8V9J - chains A and O of the 59 polymer chains in the assembly; structure by electron microscopy, 3.10 A resolution.

# Chain A
Molecule: 23S Ribosomal RNA
Source organism: Mycolicibacterium smegmatis MC2 155
Sequence (3164 nucleotides; numbered -2 to 3161; the number before each row is that of its first residue; numbers below 1 keep their minus sign (U-2 is residue -2)):
    -2 UUGUAAGUGU UUAAGGGCGC AUGGUGGAUG CCUUGGCACU GGGAGCCGAU GAAGGACGUA
    58 GGAGGCUGCG AUAAGCCUCG GGGAGCUGUC AACCGAGCGU UGAUCCGAGG AUGUCCGAAU
   118 GGGGAAACCC GGCACGAGUG AUGUCGUGUC ACCAGGCGCU GAAUAUAUAG GCGUCUGGGG
   178 GGAACGCGGG GAAGUGAAAC AUCUCAGUAC CCGUAGGAAG AGAAAACAAA AUGUGAUUCC
   238 GUGAGUAGUG GCGAGCGAAA GCGGAGGAUG GCUAAACCGU AUGCAUGUGA UACCGGGUAG
   298 GGGUUGUGUG UGCGGGGUUG UGGGACCUAU CUUUCCGGCU CUACCUGGCU GGAGGGCAGU
   358 GAGAAAAUGU UGUGGUUAGC GGAAAUGGCU UGGGAUGGCC UGCCGUAGAC GGUGAGAGCC
   418 CGGUACGUGA AAACCCGACG UCUGUCUUGA UGGUGUUCCC GAGUAGCAGC GGGCCCGUGG
   478 AAUCUGCUGU GAAUCUGCCG GGACCACCCG GUAAGCCUGA AUACUUCCCA GUGACCGAUA
   538 GCGGAUUAGU ACCGUGAGGG AAUGGUGAAA AGUACCCCGG GAGGGGAGUG AAAGAGUACC
   598 UGAAACCGUG CGCUUACAAU CCGUCAGAGC CCUCGACGUG UCGUGGGGUG AUGGCGUGCC
   658 UUUUGAAGAA UGAGCCUGCG AGUCAGGGAC AUGUCGCGAG GUUAACCCGG GUGGGGUAGC
   718 CGCAGCGAAA GCGAGUCUGA AUAGGGCGUA UCCACACAAG AGUGUGUGGU GUAGUGGUGU
   778 GUUCUGGACC CGAAGCGGAG UGAUCUACCC AUGGCCAGGG UGAAGCGCGG GUAAGACCGC
   838 GUGGAGGCCC GAACCCACUU AGGUUGAAGA CUGAGGGGAU GAGCUGUGGG UAGGGGUGAA
   898 AGGCCAAUCA AACUCCGUGA UAGCUGGUUC UCCCCGAAAU GCAUUUAGGU GCAGCGUCGC
   958 AUGUUUCUUG CCGGAGGUAG AGCUACUGGA UGGCCGAUGG GCCCCACAGG GUUACUGACG
  1018 UCAGCCAAAC UCCGAAUGCC GGUAAGUCCA AGAGUGCGGC AGUGGGACGG CGGGGGAUAA
  1078 GCUCCGUGCG UCGAGAGGGA AACAGCCCAG AUCGCCGGCU AAGGCCCCUA AGCGUGUGCU
  1138 AAGUGGAAAA GGAUGUGCAG UCGCGAAGAC AACCAGGAGG UUGGCUUAGA AGCAGCCACC
  1198 CUUGAAAGAG UGCGUAAUAG CUCACUGGUC AAGUGAUUGU GCGCCGAUAA UGUAGCGGGG
  1258 CUCAAGCACA CCGCCGAAGC CGCGGCAGCC AACGUGUUGG CUGGGUAGGG GAGCGUCCUG
  1318 CAUCCGGUGA AGCCGCCGAG UGAUCGAGUG GUGGAGGGUG UGGGAGUGAG AAUGCAGGCA
  1378 UGAGUAGCGA UUAGGCAAGU GAGAACCUUG CCCGCCGAAA GACCAAGGGU UCCUGGGCCA
  1438 GGCCAGUCCG CCCAGGGUGA GUCGGGACCU AAGGCGAGGC CGACAGGCGU AGUCGAUGGA
  1498 CAACGGGUUG AUAUUCCCGU ACCCGUGUAU GUGCGUCCAU GAUGAAUCAG CGGUACUAAC
  1558 CAUCCAAAAC CACCGUGACC GCACCUUUCG GGGUGUGGCG UUGGUGGGGC UGCAUGGGAC
  1618 CUUCGUUGGU AGUAGUCAAG CGAUGGGGUG ACGCAGGAAG GUAGCCGUAC CGGUCAGUGG
  1678 UAAUACCGGG GUAAGCCUGU AGGGAGUCAG AUAGGUAAAU CCGUCUGGCA UAUAUCCUGA
  1738 GAGGUGAUGC AUAGCCGAGU GAGGCGAAUU CGGUGAUCCU AUGCUGCCGA GAAAAGCCUC
  1798 UAGCGAGGAC AUACACGGCC CGUACCCCAA ACCAACACAG GUGGUCAGGU AGAGAAUACU
  1858 AAGGCGUACG AGUGAACUAU GGUUAAGGAA CUCGGCAAAA UGCCCCCGUA ACUUCGGGAG
  1918 AAGGGGGACC CACAUGGCGU GUAAGCCUUU ACGGCCCAAG CGUGAGUGGG UGGCACAAAC
  1978 CAGUGAGAAG CGACUGUUUA CUAAAAACAC AGGUCCGUGC GAAGUCGCAA GACGAUGUAU
  2038 ACGGACUGAC GCCUGCCCGG UGCUGGAAGG UUAAGAGGAC CCGUUAACUC CCUUUGGGGG
  2098 UGAAGCGGAG AAUUUAAGCC CCAGUAAACG GCGGUGGUAA CUAUAACCAU CCUAAGGUAG
  2158 CGAAAUUCCU UGUCGGGUAA GUUCCGACCU GCACGAAUGG CGUAACGACU UCUCAACUGU
  2218 CUCAACCAUA GACUCGGCGA AAUUGCACUA CGAGUAAAGA UGCUCGUUAC GCGCGGCAGG
  2278 ACGAAAAGAC CCCGGGACCU UCACUACAAC UUGGUAUUGG UGCUCGAUAC GGUUUGUGUA
  2338 GGAUAGGUGG GAGACUGUGA AGCUCACACG CCAGUGUGGG UGGAGUCGUU GUUGAAAUAC
  2398 CACUCUGAUC GUAUUGGGCC UCUAACCUCG GACCGUAUAU CCGGUUCAGG GACAGUGCCU
  2458 GGUGGGUAGU UUAACUGGGG CGGUUGCCUC CUAAAAUGUA ACGGAGGCGC CCAAAGGUUC
  2518 CCUCAACCUG GACGGCAAUC AGGUGUUGAG UGUAAGUGCA CAAGGGAGCU UGACUGCGAG
  2578 ACGGACAUGU CGAGCAGGGA CGAAAGUCGG GACUAGUGAU CCGGCACCUC UGAGUGGAAG
  2638 GGGUGUCGCU CAACGGAUAA AAGGUACCCC GGGGAUAACA GGCUGAUCUU CCCCAAGAGU
  2698 CCAUAUCGAC GGGAUGGUUU GGCACCUCGA UGUCGGCUCG UCGCAUCCUG GGGCUGGAGC
  2758 AGGUCCCAAG GGUUGGGCUG UUCGCCCAUU AAAGCGGCAC GCGAGCUGGG UUUAGAACGU
  2818 CGUGAGACAG UUCGGUCUCU AUCCGCCGCG CGCGUCAGAA GCUUGAGGAA ACCUGUCCCU
  2878 AGUACGAGAG GACCGGGACG GACGAACCUC UGGUAUACCA GUUGUCCCAC CAGGGGCACG
  2938 GCUGGAUAGC CACGUUCGGA CAGGAUAACC GCUGAAAGCA UCUAAGCGGG AAACCUCUUC
  2998 CAAGACCAGG CUUCUCACCC UCUAGGAGGG AUAAGGCCCC CCGCAGACCA CGGGAUUGAU
  3058 AGACCAGACC UGGAAGCCUA GUAAUAGGUG CAGGGAACUG GCACUAACCG GCCGAAAACU
  3118 UACAACACCC CAUAAUCGUU GUAAGAAGAA AACAUUGACG CACC
Unresolved in the structure: -2 to 1, 1563-1608, 3121-3161

# Chain O
Molecule: 50S Ribosomal Protein L16
Source organism: Mycolicibacterium smegmatis MC2 155
Reference sequence: A0QSD8 (RL16_MYCS2); residues 1-137 here = UniProt positions 1-137
Sequence (137 residues; row label = number of the first residue in the row):
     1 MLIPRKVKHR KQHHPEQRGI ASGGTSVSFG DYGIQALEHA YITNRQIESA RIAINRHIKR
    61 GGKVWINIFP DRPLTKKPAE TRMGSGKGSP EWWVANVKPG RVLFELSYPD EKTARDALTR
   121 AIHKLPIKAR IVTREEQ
Unresolved in the structure: 137

# Interface between chain A and chain O
Contacting residue pairs (88; chain A residue first):
  A976(A) - Arg18(O)  hydrogen bond to the sugar
  A978(A) - Ser22(O)  hydrogen bond to the phosphate
  U984(A) - Lys8(O)  hydrogen bond to the base
  G985(A) - Lys6(O)  phosphate contact
  G985(A) - Lys8(O)  sugar contact
  G986(A) - Pro4(O)  phosphate contact
  G986(A) - Arg5(O)  salt bridge to the phosphate
  G986(A) - Lys6(O)  sugar contact
  G986(A) - Asp71(O)  hydrogen bond to the sugar
  A987(A) - Pro4(O)  phosphate contact
  A987(A) - Arg5(O)  salt bridge to the phosphate
  A987(A) - Phe69(O)  sugar contact
  U988(A) - Phe29(O)  base contact
  U988(A) - Ile66(O)  sugar contact
  G989(A) - Phe29(O)  sugar contact
  G989(A) - Lys63(O)  phosphate contact
  G989(A) - Trp65(O)  hydrogen bond to the sugar
  G990(A) - Lys63(O)  salt bridge to the phosphate
  A1020(A) - Phe29(O)  base contact
  G1021(A) - Ser28(O)  sugar contact
  C1022(A) - Gly23(O)  phosphate contact
  C1022(A) - Gly24(O)  hydrogen bond to the phosphate
  C1022(A) - Arg101(O)  hydrogen bond to the sugar
  A1024(A) - Arg72(O)  sugar contact
  A1025(A) - Lys11(O)  hydrogen bond to the base
  A1025(A) - Gln12(O)  base contact
  A1025(A) - His13(O)  stacking on the base
  A1026(A) - His9(O)  stacking on the base
  A1026(A) - Lys11(O)  hydrogen bond to the base
  C1027(A) - Lys8(O)  salt bridge to the phosphate
  C1027(A) - His9(O)  salt bridge to the phosphate
  G1070(A) - Glu16(O)  phosphate contact
  G1071(A) - His13(O)  hydrogen bond to the phosphate
  G1072(A) - His13(O)  phosphate contact
  G1072(A) - Lys87(O)  salt bridge to the phosphate
  G1073(A) - Lys77(O)  sugar contact
  G1073(A) - Lys87(O)  salt bridge to the phosphate
  G1073(A) - Gly88(O)  hydrogen bond to the phosphate
  A1074(A) - Thr75(O)  sugar contact
  A1074(A) - Lys76(O)  phosphate contact
  A1074(A) - Lys77(O)  hydrogen bond to the phosphate
  U1075(A) - His14(O)  sugar contact
  U1075(A) - Pro15(O)  base contact
  U1075(A) - Gln17(O)  hydrogen bond to the base
  U1075(A) - Tyr41(O)  base contact
  A1076(A) - Met83(O)  base contact
  A1077(A) - Met83(O)  base contact
  A1147(A) - Lys128(O)  salt bridge to the phosphate
  G1148(A) - His123(O)  sugar contact
  G1148(A) - Lys128(O)  salt bridge to the phosphate
  C1193(A) - Arg60(O)  salt bridge to the phosphate
  G2474(A) - Met83(O)  base contact
  G2474(A) - Gly84(O)  base contact
  G2475(A) - Arg82(O)  hydrogen bond to the base
  U2489(A) - His13(O)  sugar contact
  C2499(A) - Gly84(O)  sugar contact
  C2499(A) - Ser85(O)  hydrogen bond to the sugar
  C2499(A) - Gly86(O)  phosphate contact
  G2500(A) - Gly84(O)  phosphate contact
  G2500(A) - Ser85(O)  phosphate contact
  G2500(A) - Gly86(O)  hydrogen bond to the phosphate
  G2500(A) - Lys87(O)  phosphate contact
  G2501(A) - Lys11(O)  sugar contact
  G2501(A) - Gly86(O)  phosphate contact
  G2501(A) - Lys87(O)  hydrogen bond to the phosphate
  C2691(A) - His123(O)  sugar contact
  C2691(A) - Lys124(O)  hydrogen bond to the base
  A2692(A) - Arg120(O)  sugar contact
  A2693(A) - Arg56(O)  sugar contact
  C2707(A) - Ser49(O)  hydrogen bond to the base
  C2707(A) - Lys124(O)  hydrogen bond to the base
  G2708(A) - Arg45(O)  salt bridge to the phosphate
  G2708(A) - Gln46(O)  phosphate contact
  G2708(A) - Ser49(O)  hydrogen bond to the sugar
  G2708(A) - His123(O)  hydrogen bond to the base
  G2708(A) - Lys124(O)  hydrogen bond to the sugar
  G2709(A) - Gln46(O)  hydrogen bond to the phosphate
  G2709(A) - Lys124(O)  sugar contact
  G2709(A) - Leu125(O)  sugar contact
  G2709(A) - Pro126(O)  phosphate contact
  G2710(A) - Pro126(O)  phosphate contact
  U2717(A) - Glu80(O)  hydrogen bond to the sugar
  G2718(A) - Glu80(O)  sugar contact
  G2719(A) - Thr81(O)  sugar contact
  G2719(A) - Arg82(O)  salt bridge to the phosphate
  G2719(A) - Met83(O)  sugar contact
  C2720(A) - Arg82(O)  salt bridge to the phosphate
  C2720(A) - Met83(O)  phosphate contact
Other interface residues (no listed pair), chain A (55 interface residues in all): G977, G979, C1023, G1149, G1236, G2476, G2479, A2502, C2690, G2694, A2706
Other interface residues (no listed pair), chain O (55 interface residues in all): Ile3, Arg10, Lys59, Leu74, Trp92, Arg130

# In short
Chain A and chain O each contribute 55 residues to their interface; the contacts include 25 hydrogen bonds, 13
salt bridges and 2 aromatic stacking contacts. Polar contacts include U984(A)-Lys8(O), A1025(A)-Lys11(O) and
A1026(A)-Lys11(O).
Chain A is 23S Ribosomal RNA and chain O is 50S Ribosomal Protein L16, both from Mycolicibacterium smegmatis
MC2 155; the structure, Cryo-EM structure of the Mycobacterium smegmatis 70S ribosome in complex with
hibernation factor Msmeg1130 (Balon) (Structure ..., was determined by electron microscopy together with 8V9K
and 8V9L from the same study.
